7RE0 - chains A and B of the 8 polymer chains in the assembly; structure by electron microscopy, 3.50 A resolution.

== Chain A ==
Molecule: RNA-directed RNA polymerase
Organism: Severe acute respiratory syndrome coronavirus 2
Notes: EC 2.7.7.48
UniProtKB: P0DTD1 (R1AB_SARS2); residues 1-932 here correspond to UniProt positions 4393-5324 (UniProt number = residue number + 4392)
Sequence (932 residues; numbered 1 to 932; the number before each row is that of its first residue):
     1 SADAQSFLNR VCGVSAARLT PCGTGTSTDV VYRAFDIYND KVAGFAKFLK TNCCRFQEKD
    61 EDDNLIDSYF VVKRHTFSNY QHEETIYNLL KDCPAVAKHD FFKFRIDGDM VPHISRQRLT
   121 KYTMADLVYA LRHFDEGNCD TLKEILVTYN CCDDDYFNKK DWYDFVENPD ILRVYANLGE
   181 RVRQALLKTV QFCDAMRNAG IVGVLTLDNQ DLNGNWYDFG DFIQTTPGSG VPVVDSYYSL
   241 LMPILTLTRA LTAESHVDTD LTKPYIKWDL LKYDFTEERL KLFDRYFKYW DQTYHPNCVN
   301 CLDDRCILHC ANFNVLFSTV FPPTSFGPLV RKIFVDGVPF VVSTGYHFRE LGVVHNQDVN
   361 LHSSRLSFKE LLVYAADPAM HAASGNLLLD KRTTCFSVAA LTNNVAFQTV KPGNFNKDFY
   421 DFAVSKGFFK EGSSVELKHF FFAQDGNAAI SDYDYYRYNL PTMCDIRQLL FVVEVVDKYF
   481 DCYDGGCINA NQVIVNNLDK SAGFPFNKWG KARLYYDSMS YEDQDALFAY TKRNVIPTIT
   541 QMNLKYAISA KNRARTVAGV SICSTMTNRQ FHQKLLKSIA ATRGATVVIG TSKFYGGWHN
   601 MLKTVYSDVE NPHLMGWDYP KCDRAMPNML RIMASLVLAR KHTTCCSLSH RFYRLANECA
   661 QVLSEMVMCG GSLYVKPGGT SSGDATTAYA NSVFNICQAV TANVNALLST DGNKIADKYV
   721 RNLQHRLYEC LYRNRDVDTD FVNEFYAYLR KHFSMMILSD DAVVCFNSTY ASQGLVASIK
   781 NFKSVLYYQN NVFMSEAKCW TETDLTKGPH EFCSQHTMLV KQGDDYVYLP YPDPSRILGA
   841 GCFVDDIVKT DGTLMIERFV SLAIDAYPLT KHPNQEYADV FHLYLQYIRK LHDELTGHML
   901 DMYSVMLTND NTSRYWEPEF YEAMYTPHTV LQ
Not modelled in the structure: 1-2, 930-932
Metal / ion sites: Mg2+: Asn209, Asp218 (together with ADP); Zn2+ site 1: His295, Cys301, Cys306, Cys310; Zn2+ site 2: Cys487, His642, Cys645, Cys646
Ligand contacts: ADP (adenosine-5'-diphosphate): Phe35, Lys50, Asn52, Cys53, Lys73, Arg74, His75, Asn79, Glu83, Arg116, Asp208, Asn209, Tyr217, Asp218, Gly220
Swiss-Prot annotation at these positions:
  - region: Lys545 to Arg555 (Interaction with RMP Remdesivir), Thr582 to Pro620 (RdRp Palm N-ter)
  - active site: Ser759, Asp760, Asp761
  - binding site (Mn(2+)): Asn209, Asp218
  - binding site (Zn(2+)): His295, Cys301, Cys306, Cys310, Cys487, His642, Cys645, Cys646
  - site: Gln932 (Cleavage)

== Chain B ==
Molecule: Non-structural protein 8
Organism: Severe acute respiratory syndrome coronavirus 2
UniProtKB: P0DTD1 (R1AB_SARS2); residues 1-198 here correspond to UniProt positions 3943-4140 (UniProt number = residue number + 3942)
Sequence (199 residues; each row starts with the number of its first residue; numbering starts at 0):
     0 MAIASEFSSL PSYAAFATAQ EAYEQAVANG DSEVVLKKLK KSLNVAKSEF DRDAAMQRKL
    60 EKMADQAMTQ MYKQARSEDK RAKVTSAMQT MLFTMLRKLD NDALNNIINN ARDGCVPLNI
   120 IPLTTAAKLM VVIPDYNTYK NTCDGTTFTY ASALWEIQQV VDADSKIVQL SEISMDNSPN
   180 LAWPLIVTAL RANSAVKLQ
Not modelled in the structure: 0-5, 192-198
Differences from the reference sequence: initiating methionine (0)
Swiss-Prot annotation at these positions:
  - site: Gln198 (Cleavage)

== Interface between chain A and chain B ==
Residue-residue contacts - 100 pairs, chain A then chain B:
  Leu270(A) with Ile119(B); Thr123(B)
  Leu271(A) with Ile106(B); Asn109(B); Val115(B), hydrophobic; Pro116(B); Ile119(B), hydrophobic
  Tyr273(A) with Asp112(B); Cys114(B); Pro116(B), hydrophobic
  Thr324(A) with Pro116(B); Asn118(B); Ile119(B)
  Phe326(A) with Asn118(B)
  Pro328(A) with Pro116(B); Leu117(B), hydrogen bond (backbone-backbone)
  Leu329(A) with Cys114(B), hydrophobic; Val115(B)
  Val330(A) with Gly113(B); Cys114(B), hydrogen bond (backbone-side chain); Val115(B), hydrogen bond (backbone-backbone); Leu117(B), hydrophobic; Ile120(B), hydrophobic
  Arg331(A) with Asp112(B), salt bridge; Gly113(B); Cys114(B)
  Lys332(A) with Asn104(B), hydrogen bond; Ile107(B)
  Val338(A) with Phe92(B), hydrophobic; Leu95(B), hydrophobic
  Pro339(A) with Leu95(B)
  Phe340(A) with Leu91(B), hydrophobic; Leu95(B), hydrophobic
  Thr344(A) with Cys114(B), hydrogen bond
  Phe368(A) with Arg80(B); Val83(B), hydrophobic; Thr84(B); Met87(B), hydrophobic
  Leu371(A) with Thr84(B); Met87(B), hydrophobic; Gln88(B); Leu91(B), hydrophobic
  Tyr374(A) with Leu91(B)
  Ala375(A) with Met90(B), hydrophobic
  Pro378(A) with Leu117(B)
  Ala379(A) with Leu117(B)
  Met380(A) with Leu91(B); Met94(B), hydrophobic; Leu95(B), hydrophobic
  His381(A) with Met94(B)
  Ala382(A) with Leu117(B), hydrophobic; Pro121(B)
  Ala383(A) with Leu98(B); Ile120(B), hydrophobic
  Ser384(A) with Met94(B)
  Asn386(A) with Lys127(B); Met129(B)
  Leu387(A) with Pro121(B), hydrophobic; Leu122(B), hydrophobic; Ala125(B); Lys127(B), hydrogen bond (backbone-backbone); Leu128(B); Met129(B), hydrogen bond (backbone-backbone); Tyr149(B), hydrophobic; Trp154(B), hydrophobic
  Leu388(A) with Met129(B)
  Leu389(A) with Leu128(B); Met129(B), hydrogen bond (backbone-backbone); Val130(B); Val131(B), hydrogen bond (backbone-backbone); Thr141(B); Tyr149(B), hydrophobic
  Asp390(A) with Val131(B)
  Lys391(A) with Val131(B), hydrogen bond (backbone-backbone); Pro133(B); Thr137(B)
  Arg392(A) with Val131(B)
  Phe396(A) with Asn118(B)
  Val398(A) with Pro121(B)
  Ala400(A) with Met129(B), hydrophobic
  Thr402(A) with Met129(B)
  Asn403(A) with Lys127(B); Met129(B)
  Val405(A) with Met129(B), hydrophobic; Val131(B), hydrophobic
  Phe407(A) with Ala162(B); Pro183(B), hydrophobic; Ile185(B), hydrophobic
  Asn447(A) with Pro183(B)
  Lys508(A) with Met90(B)
  Trp509(A) with Val83(B), hydrophobic; Ala86(B); Met87(B), hydrophobic; Met90(B), hydrophobic
  Asp517(A) with Lys72(B), salt bridge
  Ser518(A) with Arg80(B), hydrogen bond (backbone-side chain)
  Asp523(A) with Arg80(B), salt bridge
  Met666(A) with Leu117(B), hydrophobic; Asn118(B)
  Val675(A) with Asn118(B)
Interface residues without a listed pair, chain A (61 interface residues in all): Lys272, Pro323, Ser325, Asp336, Val341, His355, Leu372, Gly385, Ala399, Asn404, Pro505, Phe506, Leu514, Tyr515
Interface residues without a listed pair, chain B (47 interface residues in all): Lys79, Lys97, Ala110, Trp182

== Summary ==
61 residues of chain A face 47 of chain B across their interface; the contacts include 11 hydrogen bonds and 3
salt bridges. Among the polar pairs are Arg331(A)-Asp112(B), Asp517(A)-Lys72(B) and Asp523(A)-Arg80(B).
Ligands of chain A: ADP.
Chain A is RNA-directed RNA polymerase and chain B is Non-structural protein 8, both from Severe acute
respiratory syndrome coronavirus 2; the structure, SARS-CoV-2 replication-transcription complex bound to nsp13
helicase - nsp13(2)-RTC - swiveled class, was determined by electron microscopy, deposited together with 7RDX,
7RDY, 7RDZ, 7RE1, 7RE2 and 7RE3.
